3FSI - chains A and G of the 3 polymer chains in the assembly; structure by X-ray diffraction, 1.75 A resolution.

Chain A:
Name: Reverse transcriptase domain
Source organism: Moloney murine leukemia virus
Notes: EC 2.7.7.49; fragment: Reverse transcriptase domain:
UniProtKB: P03355 (POL_MLVMO); residues 24-278 here correspond to UniProt positions 144-398 (UniProt number = residue number + 120)
Chain sequence (255 residues; row label = number of the first residue in the row):
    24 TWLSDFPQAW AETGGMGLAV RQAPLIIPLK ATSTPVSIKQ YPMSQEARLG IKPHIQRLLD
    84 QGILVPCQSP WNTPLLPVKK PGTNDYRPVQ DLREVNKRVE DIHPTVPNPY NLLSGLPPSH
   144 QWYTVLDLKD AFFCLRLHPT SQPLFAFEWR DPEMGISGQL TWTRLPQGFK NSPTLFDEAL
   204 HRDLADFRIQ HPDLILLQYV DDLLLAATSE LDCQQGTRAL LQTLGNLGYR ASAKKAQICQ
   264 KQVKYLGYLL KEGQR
Disordered / not traced: 102-108
Reported in the primary citation:
  - binding site for the 8-nt DNA strand (chain G): Tyr-64, Arg-116
  - binding site for the 8-nt DNA strand: Asp-114, Arg-116, Gly-191

Chain G:
Molecule: 8-nt DNA strand
Sequence (8 nucleotides; numbered 1 to 8; the number before each row is that of its first residue):
     1 CTTAATTC
Residues lining bound ligands: MWB (N1-(4,5-dihydro-1H-imidazol-2-yl)-N4-(4-((4,5-dihydro-1H-imidazol-2-yl)amino)phenyl)benzene-1,4-diamine): DA4, DA5, DT6, DT7, DC8
Reported in the primary citation:
  - binding site for MWB: DA5, DT7

How chain A and chain G interact:
Contacting residue pairs (4; chain A residue first):
  Pro-100(A) / DC1(G)  sugar contact
  Val-101(A) / DC1(G)  base contact
  Arg-116(A) / DT2(G)  hydrogen bond to the base
  Arg-116(A) / DT3(G)  hydrogen bond to the sugar
Interface residues without a listed pair, chain A (6 interface residues in all): Tyr-64, Leu-99, Lys-120
Interface residues without a listed pair, chain G (4 interface residues in all): DA4

Overview:
6 residues of chain A and 4 residues of chain G are in contact, with 2 hydrogen bonds. Polar pairs include
Arg-116(A)/DT2(G) and Arg-116(A)/DT3(G). The paper reports a binding site for the 8-nt DNA strand at
Asp-114(A), Arg-116(A) and Gly-191(A); a binding site for the 8-nt DNA strand (chain G) at Tyr-64(A) and
Arg-116(A).
Chain A is Reverse transcriptase domain (Moloney murine leukemia virus) and chain G is an 8-nt DNA strand; the
structure, Crystal structure of a trypanocidal 4,4'-Bis(imidazolinylamino)diphenylamine bound to DNA, was
determined by X-ray diffraction.
